Entry 5OTN (X-ray diffraction, 0.99 A resolution); this record covers chain A.

Chain A:
Molecule: Nudix (Nucleoside diphosphate linked moiety X)-type motif 1
Organism: Danio rerio
UniProtKB: Q7ZWC3 (Q7ZWC3_DANRE); numbering as in UniProt (aligned over 1-156)
Chain sequence (159 residues; each row starts with the number of its first residue; numbers below 1 keep their minus sign (Gly-2 is residue -2)):
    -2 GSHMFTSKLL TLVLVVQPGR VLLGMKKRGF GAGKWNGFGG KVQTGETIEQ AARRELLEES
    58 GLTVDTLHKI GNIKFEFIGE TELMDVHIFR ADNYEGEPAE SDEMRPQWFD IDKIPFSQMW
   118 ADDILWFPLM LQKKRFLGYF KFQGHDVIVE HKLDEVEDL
Unresolved in the structure: -2 to 0
Sequence notes: expression tag (-2 to 0)
Ion coordination: Ca2+ site 1: Gly36, Glu56, Glu100 (together with 6-O-methyl guanosine-5'-monophosphate); Ca2+ site 2: Glu52, Glu55, Asp62, Glu92; Ca2+ site 3: Asp62, Glu92, Glu100 (together with glycerol)
Residues lining bound ligands: 6-O-methyl guanosine-5'-monophosphate (6OG): Leu7, Thr8, Leu9, Lys23, Phe27, Asn33, Phe35, Gly36, Gly37, Lys38, Phe72, Phe74, Met81, Glu100, Trp117, Asp119, Asp120, Trp123, Phe139
UniProt features mapped onto this chain:
  - motif: Gly37 to Gly58 (Nudix box)
  - binding site (2-oxo-dATP): Thr8, Asn33, Phe35 to Lys38, Trp117 to Asp120
  - binding site (O(6)-methyl-dGMP): Thr8, Lys23, Asn33, Phe35 to Lys38, Trp117 to Asp120
  - binding site (8-oxo-dGTP): Lys23
  - binding site (Mg(2+)): Gly36, Glu52, Glu55, Glu56, Glu100
Reported in the primary citation:
  - binding site for 6-O-methyl guanosine-5'-monophosphate: Phe27, Phe72, Phe74, Met81, Trp117, Phe139
  - Ca2+ coordination: Asp62

Overview:
Bound to chain A: 6-O-methyl guanosine-5'-monophosphate. Gly36, Glu56 and Glu100 form the Ca2+ site 1. From
UniProt: 10 residues binding 2-oxo-dATP, 11 O(6)-methyl-dGMP-binding residues, residue binding 8-oxo-dGTP
Lys23 and 5 Mg2+-binding residues. From the paper: a binding site for 6-O-methyl guanosine-5'-monophosphate at
Phe27, Phe72 and Phe74 among others; Ca2+ coordination by Asp62.
Chain A is Nudix (Nucleoside diphosphate linked moiety X)-type motif 1 (Danio rerio); the structure, Crystal
structure of zebrafish MTH1 in complex with O6-methyl-dGMP, was determined by X-ray diffraction (same
publication as 5OTM).
